Entry 6TE0 (electron microscopy, 3.92 A resolution); this record covers chains G and H of the 23 polymer chains in the assembly.

# Chain G
Name: ATP synthase F1 subunit gamma protein
Source organism: Euglena gracilis
Amino-acid sequence (306 residues; row label = number of the first residue in the row):
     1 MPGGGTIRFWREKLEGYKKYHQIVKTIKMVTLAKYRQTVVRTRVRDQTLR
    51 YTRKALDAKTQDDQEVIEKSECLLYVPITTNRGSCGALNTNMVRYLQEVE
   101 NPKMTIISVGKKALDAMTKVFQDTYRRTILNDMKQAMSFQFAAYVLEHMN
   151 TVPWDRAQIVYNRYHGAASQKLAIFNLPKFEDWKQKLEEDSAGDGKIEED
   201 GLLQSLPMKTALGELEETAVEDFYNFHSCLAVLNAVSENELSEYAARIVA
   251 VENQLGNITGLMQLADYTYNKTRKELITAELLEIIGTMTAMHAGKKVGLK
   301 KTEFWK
Unresolved in the structure: 1-2, 306

# Chain H
Name: ATP synthase subunit delta
Source organism: Euglena gracilis
Amino-acid sequence (176 residues; numbered 1 to 176; the number before each row is that of its first residue):
     1 MRASRTLLLSVSRFMRQDPRKFFPDNGFRFFDGPEDSFGDGNIPAQIILT
    51 LTRQDEFILKQEPVAAITIRTNEGEMGVLAGHEYTVQQLAPGILEVEYEG
   101 GKKDQYVISGGFAHVNDTGVVDINTVEAVPLEEIDHEKLAKALEEARAKS
   151 QSPDEAVRIQGEIALEIFEPLEAALH
Unresolved in the structure: 1-16

# Interface between chain G and chain H
Residue-residue contacts - 83 pairs, chain G then chain H:
  Arg41(G) - Asp55(H)  salt bridge
  Val44(G) - Glu56(H)
  Val44(G) - Phe57(H)
  Asp46(G) - Phe31(H)
  Gln47(G) - Phe31(H)
  Gln47(G) - Thr50(H)
  Gln47(G) - Thr52(H)
  Gln47(G) - Phe57(H)
  Gln47(G) - Lys60(H)
  Thr48(G) - Thr52(H)
  Thr48(G) - Arg53(H)
  Thr48(G) - Gln54(H)
  Thr48(G) - Asp55(H)
  Thr48(G) - Asn124(H)
  Leu49(G) - Phe31(H)
  Arg50(G) - Phe31(H)
  Arg50(G) - Asp32(H)
  Arg50(G) - Gly33(H)
  Arg50(G) - Pro34(H)
  Arg50(G) - Thr50(H)  hydrogen bond
  Arg50(G) - Gln61(H)
  Arg50(G) - Asp122(H)  salt bridge
  Tyr51(G) - Tyr84(H)  hydrogen bond
  Tyr51(G) - Val86(H)
  Tyr51(G) - His114(H)
  Tyr51(G) - Asn116(H)
  Tyr51(G) - Asp122(H)
  Arg53(G) - Phe28(H)
  Arg53(G) - Phe31(H)  hydrogen bond (side chain-backbone)
  Arg53(G) - Gly33(H)
  Lys54(G) - Pro34(H)
  Lys54(G) - Asp36(H)  salt bridge
  Lys54(G) - Tyr84(H)  hydrogen bond
  Asp57(G) - Asn26(H)  hydrogen bond
  Asp57(G) - Arg29(H)  salt bridge
  Ala58(G) - Arg29(H)  hydrogen bond (backbone-side chain)
  Asp63(G) - Arg20(H)  salt bridge
  Asn91(G) - Phe22(H)
  Arg94(G) - Phe22(H)
  Tyr95(G) - Pro24(H)  hydrophobic
  Glu98(G) - Arg20(H)  salt bridge
  Glu98(G) - Lys21(H)
  Glu98(G) - Phe22(H)
  Val99(G) - Arg20(H)
  Ser138(G) - Gln54(H)
  Phe139(G) - Gln54(H)  hydrogen bond (backbone-side chain)
  Arg163(G) - Phe30(H)
  His165(G) - Phe30(H)
  Leu172(G) - Pro24(H)  hydrophobic
  Ala173(G) - Asp25(H)
  Ile174(G) - Pro24(H)
  Ile174(G) - Asp25(H)  hydrogen bond (backbone-backbone)
  Ile174(G) - Asn26(H)
  Ile174(G) - Gly27(H)  hydrogen bond (backbone-backbone)
  Phe175(G) - Gly27(H)
  Phe175(G) - Phe28(H)
  Asn176(G) - Phe28(H)
  Glu199(G) - Arg29(H)  salt bridge
  Leu203(G) - Gly33(H)
  Leu203(G) - Pro34(H)
  Leu203(G) - Glu35(H)
  Gln204(G) - Glu35(H)
  Gln204(G) - Asp36(H)  hydrogen bond (side chain-backbone)
  Gln204(G) - Ser37(H)
  Pro207(G) - Asp36(H)
  Pro207(G) - Tyr84(H)  hydrophobic
  Met208(G) - Tyr84(H)
  Leu212(G) - Val86(H)  hydrophobic
  Ala219(G) - Phe112(H)
  Asp222(G) - Gln88(H)  hydrogen bond
  Asp222(G) - Phe112(H)
  Phe223(G) - Val86(H)  hydrophobic
  Phe223(G) - Phe112(H)
  Phe223(G) - His114(H)
  Phe226(G) - Phe112(H)  hydrophobic
  Phe226(G) - Asn124(H)
  His227(G) - His114(H)
  His227(G) - Asn124(H)
  Leu230(G) - Gln54(H)
  Leu233(G) - Gln54(H)
  Leu233(G) - Asp55(H)
  Asn234(G) - Phe31(H)
  Ser237(G) - Asp55(H)  hydrogen bond
Also at the interface, not in a pair above, chain G (52 interface residues in all): Arg43, Arg45, Leu56, Thr60, Met137, Tyr161, Leu202, Leu206, Ala211, Leu215
Also at the interface, not in a pair above, chain H (39 interface residues in all): Phe38, Thr85, Gly111, Thr125, Val126

# Overview
52 residues of chain G and 39 residues of chain H are in contact, with 12 hydrogen bonds and 7 salt bridges.
Among the polar pairs are Arg41(G)-Asp55(H), Arg50(G)-Asp122(H) and Lys54(G)-Asp36(H).
Chain G is ATP synthase F1 subunit gamma protein and chain H is ATP synthase subunit delta, both from Euglena
gracilis; the structure, Cryo-EM structure of Euglena gracilis mitochondrial ATP synthase, OSCP/F1/c-ring,
rotational state 3, was determined by electron microscopy (same publication as 6TDU, 6TDV, 6TDW, 6TDX, 6TDY
and 6TDZ).
